Entry 3AZE (X-ray diffraction, 3.00 A resolution); this record covers chains B and J of the 10 polymer chains in the assembly.

== Chain B ==
Molecule: Histone H4
From: Homo sapiens
Reference sequence: P62805 (H4_HUMAN); residues 0-102 here correspond to UniProt positions 1-103 (UniProt number = residue number + 1)
Amino-acid sequence (106 residues; each row starts with the number of its first residue; numbers below 1 keep their minus sign (Gly-3 is residue -3)):
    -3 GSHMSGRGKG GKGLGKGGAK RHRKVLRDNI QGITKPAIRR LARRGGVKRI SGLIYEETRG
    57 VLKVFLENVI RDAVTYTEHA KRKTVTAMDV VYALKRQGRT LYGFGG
Not modelled in the structure: -3 to 24, 102
Construct notes: expression tag (-3 to -1)
Curated features (UniProtKB/Swiss-Prot):
  - DNA-binding region: Lys16 to Lys20
  - modified residue: Ser1 (N-acetylserine), Arg3 (Asymmetric dimethylarginine), Lys5 (N6-(2-hydroxyisobutyryl)lysine), Lys8 (N6-(2-hydroxyisobutyryl)lysine), Lys12 (N6-(2-hydroxyisobutyryl)lysine), Lys16 (N6-(2-hydroxyisobutyryl)lysine), Lys20 (N6,N6,N6-trimethyllysine), Lys31 (N6-(2-hydroxyisobutyryl)lysine), Lys44 (N6-(2-hydroxyisobutyryl)lysine), Ser47 (Phosphoserine), Tyr51 (Phosphotyrosine), Lys59 (N6-(2-hydroxyisobutyryl)lysine), Lys77 (N6-(2-hydroxyisobutyryl)lysine), Lys79 (N6-(2-hydroxyisobutyryl)lysine), Thr80 (Phosphothreonine), Tyr88 (Phosphotyrosine), Lys91 (N6-(2-hydroxyisobutyryl)lysine)
  - cross-link (Glycyl lysine isopeptide (Lys-Gly)): Lys12 (interchain with G-Cter in SUMO2), Lys20 (interchain with G-Cter in SUMO2), Lys31 (interchain with G-Cter in SUMO2), Lys59 (interchain with G-Cter in SUMO2), Lys79 (interchain with G-Cter in SUMO2), Lys91 (interchain with G-Cter in SUMO2)

== Chain J ==
Molecule: 146-nt DNA strand
Sequence (146 nucleotides; numbered 147 to 292; the number before each row is that of its first residue):
   147 ATCAATATCC ACCTGCAGAT TCTACCAAAA GTGTATTTGG AAACTGCTCC ATCAAAAGGC
   207 ATGTTCAGCT GAATTCAGCT GAACATGCCT TTTGATGGAG CAGTTTCCAA ATACACTTTT
   267 GGTAGAATCT GCAGGTGGAT ATTGAT
Not modelled in the structure: 147-148
Ion coordination: Mn2+ near DG217 (its only coordinating residue here)

== How chain B and chain J interact ==
Contacting residue pairs (12):
  Arg45(B) with DT226(J), hydrogen bond to the base; DG227(J), salt bridge to the phosphate; DA228(J), phosphate contact
  Ile46(B) with DG227(J), sugar contact; DA228(J), hydrogen bond to the phosphate
  Ser47(B) with DG227(J), hydrogen bond to the phosphate
  Gly48(B) with DG227(J), sugar contact
  Arg78(B) with DA248(J), sugar contact
  Lys79(B) with DC247(J), salt bridge to the phosphate; DA248(J), hydrogen bond to the phosphate
  Thr80(B) with DC247(J), phosphate contact; DA248(J), hydrogen bond to the phosphate
Interface residues without a listed pair, chain B (10 interface residues in all): Arg39, Lys44, Leu49
Interface residues without a listed pair, chain J (6 interface residues in all): DA229

== Overview ==
10 residues of chain B and 6 residues of chain J are in contact, with 5 hydrogen bonds and 2 salt bridges.
Polar pairs include Arg45(B)-DT226(J), Ile46(B)-DA228(J) and Ser47(B)-DG227(J). From UniProt: a DNA-binding
region on chain B.
Here chain B is Histone H4 (Homo sapiens) and chain J is a 146-nt DNA strand. Entry 3AZE (Crystal Structure of
Human Nucleosome Core Particle Containing H3K64Q mutation) was determined by X-ray diffraction together with
3AYW, 3AZF, 3AZG, 3AZH, 3AZJ, 3AZK and 3 further entries from the same study.
